PDB entry 6CHB | X-ray diffraction, 6.80 A resolution (low resolution: residue-level contacts below are approximate; hydrogen-bond / salt-bridge calls are withheld) | chains H and Q of the 18 polymer chains in the assembly

[Chain H]
Protein: Envelope glycoprotein gp120
Source organism: Human immunodeficiency virus 1
UniProtKB: Q2N0S6 (Q2N0S6_9HIV1); the construct lacks a stretch of the UniProt sequence and is renumbered around it, so the offset changes along the chain: 31-140 = UniProt 30-139; 149-185 = UniProt 140-176; 187-309 = UniProt 186-308; 312-321 = UniProt 309-318; 2 more segments
Sequence (479 residues; each row starts with the number of its first residue; note: 12 numbers in that range are skipped by the numbering (no residue carries them; nothing is unmodelled there); a row labelled like 185A-185I holds insertion residues (185A, then the next letters in order)):
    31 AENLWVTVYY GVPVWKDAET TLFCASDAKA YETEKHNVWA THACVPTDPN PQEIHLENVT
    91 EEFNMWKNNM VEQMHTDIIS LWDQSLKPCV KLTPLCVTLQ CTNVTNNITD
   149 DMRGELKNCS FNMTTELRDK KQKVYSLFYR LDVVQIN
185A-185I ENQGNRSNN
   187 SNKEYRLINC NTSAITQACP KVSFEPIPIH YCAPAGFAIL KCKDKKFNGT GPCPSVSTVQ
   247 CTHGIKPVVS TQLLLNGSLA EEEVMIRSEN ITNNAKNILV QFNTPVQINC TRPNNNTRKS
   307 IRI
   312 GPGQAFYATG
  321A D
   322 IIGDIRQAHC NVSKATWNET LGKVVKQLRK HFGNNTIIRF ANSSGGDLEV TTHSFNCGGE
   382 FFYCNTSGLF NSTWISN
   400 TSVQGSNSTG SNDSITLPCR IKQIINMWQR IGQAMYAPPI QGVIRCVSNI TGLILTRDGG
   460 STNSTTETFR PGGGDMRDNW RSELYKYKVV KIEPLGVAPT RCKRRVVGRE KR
Disordered / not traced: 149-151, 185A-185I, 400-410, 506-511
Disulfides: Cys54-Cys74, Cys119-Cys205, Cys126-Cys196, Cys131-Cys157, Cys228-Cys239, Cys296-Cys331, Cys385-Cys418
Differences from the reference sequence: conflict Asn332 (Thr330 in Q2N0S6); engineered mutation Cys501 (Ala498 in Q2N0S6)
Reported in the primary citation:
  - post-translational modification sites: Asn332

[Chain Q]
Protein: BG18 Heavy Chain
Source organism: Homo sapiens
Sequence (241 residues; numbered 1 to 241; the number before each row is that of its first residue):
     1 QVQLRESGPG LVKPSETLSL SCTVSQDSRP SDHSWTWVRQ SPGKALEWIG DIHYNGATTY
    61 NPSLRSRVRI ELDQSIPRFS LKMTSMTAAD TGMYYCARNA IRIYGVVALG EWFHYGMDVW
   121 GQGTAVTVSS ASTKGPSVFP LAPSSKSTSG GTAALGCLVK DYFPEPVTVS WNSGALTSGV
   181 HTFPAVLQSS GLYSLSSVVT VPSSSLGTQT YICNVNHKPS NTKVDKRVEP KSCDKHHHHH
   241 H
Disordered / not traced: 1, 147-150, 233-241
Disulfides: Cys22-Cys96

[Interface between chain H and chain Q]
Residue-residue contacts (10; chain H residue first):
  Thr139(H) - Tyr104(Q)
  Thr139(H) - Trp112(Q)
  Asp325(H) - Tyr104(Q)
  Ile326(H) - Tyr104(Q)
  Arg327(H) - Tyr104(Q)
  Arg327(H) - Gly105(Q)
  Arg327(H) - Val106(Q)
  Arg327(H) - Glu111(Q)
  Gln328(H) - Leu109(Q)
  Gln328(H) - Glu111(Q)
Other interface residues (no listed pair), chain H (6 interface residues in all): His330
Other interface residues (no listed pair), chain Q (7 interface residues in all): Gly110

[Overview]
6 residues of chain H face 7 of chain Q across their interface. From the paper: a modification site at
Asn332(H).
Chain H is Envelope glycoprotein gp120 (Human immunodeficiency virus 1) and chain Q is BG18 Heavy Chain (Homo
sapiens); the structure, Crystal structure of a natively-glycosylated BG505 SOSIP.664 HIV-1 Envelope Trimer in
complex with the broadly-neutralizing antibodies ..., was determined by X-ray diffraction (same publication as
6CH7, 6CH8 and 6CH9).
